Entry 7W8G (electron microscopy, 2.52 A resolution); this record covers chains 4 and 7 of the 12 polymer chains in the assembly.

== Chain 4 ==
Protein: DNA replication licensing factor MCM4
Source organism: Saccharomyces cerevisiae S288C
Notes: EC 3.6.4.12
UniProt: P30665 (MCM4_YEAST); numbering as in UniProt (aligned over 1-933)
Chain sequence (933 residues; each row starts with the number of its first residue):
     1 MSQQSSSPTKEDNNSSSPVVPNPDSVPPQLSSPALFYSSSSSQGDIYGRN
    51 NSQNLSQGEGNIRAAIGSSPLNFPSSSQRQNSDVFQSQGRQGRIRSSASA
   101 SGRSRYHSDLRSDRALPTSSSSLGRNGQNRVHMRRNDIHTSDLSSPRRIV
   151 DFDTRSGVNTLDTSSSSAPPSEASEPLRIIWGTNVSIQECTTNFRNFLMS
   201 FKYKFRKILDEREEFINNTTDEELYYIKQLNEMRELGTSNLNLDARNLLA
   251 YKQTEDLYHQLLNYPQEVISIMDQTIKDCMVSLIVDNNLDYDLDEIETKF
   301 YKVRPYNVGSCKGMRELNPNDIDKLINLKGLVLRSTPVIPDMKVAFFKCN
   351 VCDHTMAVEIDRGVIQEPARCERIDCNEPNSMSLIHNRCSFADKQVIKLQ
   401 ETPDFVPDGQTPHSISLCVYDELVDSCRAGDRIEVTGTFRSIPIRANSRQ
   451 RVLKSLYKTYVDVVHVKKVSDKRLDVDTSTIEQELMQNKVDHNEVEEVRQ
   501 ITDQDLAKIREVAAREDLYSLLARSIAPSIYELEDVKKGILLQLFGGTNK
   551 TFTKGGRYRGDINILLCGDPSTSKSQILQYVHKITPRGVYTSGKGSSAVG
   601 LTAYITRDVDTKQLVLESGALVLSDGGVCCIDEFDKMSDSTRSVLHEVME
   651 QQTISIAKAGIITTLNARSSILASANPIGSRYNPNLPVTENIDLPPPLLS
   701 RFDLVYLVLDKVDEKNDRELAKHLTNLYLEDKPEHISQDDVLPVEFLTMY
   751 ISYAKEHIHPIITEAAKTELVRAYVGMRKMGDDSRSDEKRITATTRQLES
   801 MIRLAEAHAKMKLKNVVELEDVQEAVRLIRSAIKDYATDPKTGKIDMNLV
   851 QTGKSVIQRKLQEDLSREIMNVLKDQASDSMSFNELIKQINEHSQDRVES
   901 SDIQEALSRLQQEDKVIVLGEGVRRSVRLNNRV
Not modelled in the structure: 1-175, 734-738, 785-787, 854-933
Bound ions: Zn2+: Cys349, Cys352, Cys371, Cys376; Mg2+: Ser575 (together with ATP-gamma-S)
Small-molecule neighbours:
  - ATP-gamma-S (AGS; phosphothiophosphoric acid-adenylate ester), molecule 1: Ser529, Ile530, Tyr531, Leu533, Asp569, Pro570, Ser571, Thr572, Ser573, Lys574, Ser575, Gln576, Glu633, Asn676, Leu720, Leu724
  - ATP-gamma-S (AGS), molecule 2: Glu650, Pro697, Arg701, Thr795, Arg796, Glu799
UniProt features mapped onto this chain:
  - motif: Ser700 to Asp703 (Arginine finger)
  - binding site (ATP): Gly568 to Ser575
  - modified residue (Phosphoserine): Ser52, Ser56, Ser69
  - mutagenesis: Lys574 (K574A: Loss of MCM2-7 complex helicase activity)
Reported in the primary citation:
  - post-translational modification sites: Thr140, Ser141 (citing earlier work)

== Chain 7 ==
Protein: DNA replication licensing factor MCM7
Source organism: Saccharomyces cerevisiae S288C
Notes: EC 3.6.4.12
UniProt: P38132 (MCM7_YEAST); residue numbers follow UniProt; this construct covers 1-845
Chain sequence (845 residues; row label = number of the first residue in the row):
     1 MSAALPSIQLPVDYNNLFNEITDFLVTFKQDTLSSDATRNENEDENLDAE
    51 NIEQHLLEKGPKYMAMLQKVANRELNSVIIDLDDILQYQNEKFLQGTQAD
   101 DLVSAIQQNANHFTELFCRAIDNNMPLPTKEIDYKDDVLDVILNQRRLRN
   151 ERMLSDRTNEIRSENLMDTTMDPPSSMNDALREVVEDETELFPPNLTRRY
   201 FLYFKPLSQNCARRYRKKAISSKPLSVRQIKGDFLGQLITVRGIITRVSD
   251 VKPAVEVIAYTCDQCGYEVFQEVNSRTFTPLSECTSEECSQNQTKGQLFM
   301 STRASKFSAFQECKIQELSQQVPVGHIPRSLNIHVNGTLVRSLSPGDIVD
   351 VTGIFLPAPYTGFKALKAGLLTETYLEAQFVRQHKKKFASFSLTSDVEER
   401 VMELITSGDVYNRLAKSIAPEIYGNLDVKKALLLLLVGGVDKRVGDGMKI
   451 RGDINVCLMGDPGVAKSQLLKAICKISPRGVYTTGKGSSGVGLTAAVMKD
   501 PVTDEMILEGGALVLADNGICCIDEFDKMDESDRTAIHEVMEQQTISISK
   551 AGINTTLNARTSILAAANPLYGRYNPRLSPLDNINLPAALLSRFDILFLM
   601 LDIPSRDDDEKLAEHVTYVHMHNKQPDLDFTPVEPSKMREYIAYAKTKRP
   651 VMSEAVNDYVVQAYIRLRQDSKREMDSKFSFGQATPRTLLGIIRLSQALA
   701 KLRLADMVDIDDVEEALRLVRVSKESLYQETNKSKEDESPTTKIFTIIKK
   751 MLQETGKNTLSYENIVKTVRLRGFTMLQLSNCIQEYSYLNVWHLINEGNT
   801 LKFVDDGTMDTDQEDSLVSTPKLAPQTTASANVSAQDSDIDLQDA
Not modelled in the structure: 1, 32-58, 170-172, 731-845
Cystine bridges: Cys474-Cys522
Bound ions: Zn2+: Cys262, Cys265, Cys284, Cys289; Mg2+: Ser467 (together with ATP-gamma-S)
Small-molecule neighbours:
  - ATP-gamma-S (AGS; phosphothiophosphoric acid-adenylate ester), molecule 1: Glu421, Ile422, Tyr423, Asn425, Asp461, Pro462, Gly463, Val464, Ala465, Lys466, Ser467, Gln468, Glu525, Asn568, Leu612, Val616
  - ATP-gamma-S (AGS), molecule 2: Ile450, His538, Glu542, Ala589, Arg593, Pro686, Arg687, Leu690
UniProt features mapped onto this chain:
  - motif: Ser592 to Asp595 (Arginine finger)
  - binding site (ATP): Tyr423, Gly463, Ala465, Lys466, Ser467, Asn568, Arg593, Arg687
  - modified residue: Thr811 (Phosphothreonine), Ser819 (Phosphoserine), Ser838 (Phosphoserine)
  - mutagenesis: Lys466 (K466A: Loss of MCM2-7 complex helicase activity)

== How chain 4 and chain 7 interact ==
Residue-residue contacts (170; chain 4 residue first):
  Ile179(4) - Gln145(7)
  Trp181(4) - Gln145(7)
  Trp181(4) - Phe192(7)  hydrophobic
  Trp181(4) - Glu268(7)  hydrogen bond
  Gly182(4) - Ile142(7)
  Gly182(4) - Gln145(7)  hydrogen bond (backbone-side chain)
  Thr183(4) - Gln145(7)  hydrogen bond (backbone-side chain)
  Asn184(4) - Tyr134(7)
  Asp256(4) - Tyr134(7)
  His259(4) - Tyr134(7)
  His259(4) - Lys135(7)
  Gln260(4) - Tyr134(7)
  Asn263(4) - Asp136(7)
  Asn263(4) - Val138(7)
  Asn263(4) - Arg303(7)  hydrogen bond (backbone-side chain)
  Tyr264(4) - Val138(7)
  Tyr264(4) - Val141(7)
  Tyr264(4) - Arg303(7)
  Arg315(4) - Asp250(7)
  Arg315(4) - Arg341(7)  hydrogen bond (backbone-side chain)
  Glu316(4) - Arg341(7)  salt bridge
  Leu317(4) - Arg341(7)  hydrogen bond (backbone-side chain)
  Asn318(4) - Arg341(7)  hydrogen bond
  Pro319(4) - Pro253(7)  hydrophobic
  Pro319(4) - Phe307(7)  hydrophobic
  Pro319(4) - Ser308(7)
  Pro319(4) - Ala309(7)  hydrophobic
  Asn320(4) - Val138(7)
  Ile322(4) - Thr302(7)
  Ile322(4) - Arg303(7)  hydrogen bond (backbone-side chain)
  Asp323(4) - Arg303(7)  hydrogen bond (backbone-side chain)
  Asp361(4) - Phe299(7)
  Arg362(4) - Thr261(7)
  Arg362(4) - Asp263(7)  salt bridge
  Arg362(4) - Phe299(7)
  Val364(4) - Gln297(7)
  Val364(4) - Phe299(7)  hydrophobic
  Gln366(4) - Gln297(7)  hydrogen bond
  Gln400(4) - Asn554(7)  hydrogen bond (side chain-backbone)
  Gln400(4) - Thr555(7)
  Val406(4) - Asn558(7)
  Val406(4) - Arg560(7)  hydrogen bond (backbone-side chain)
  Pro407(4) - Arg560(7)  hydrogen bond (backbone-side chain)
  Asp408(4) - Arg479(7)
  Asp408(4) - Asp517(7)
  Asp408(4) - Asn518(7)  hydrogen bond
  Gly409(4) - Arg479(7)
  Gly409(4) - Val514(7)
  Gly409(4) - Asp517(7)  hydrogen bond (backbone-side chain)
  Thr411(4) - Leu508(7)  hydrogen bond (side chain-backbone)
  Thr411(4) - Gly510(7)
  Thr411(4) - Val514(7)
  Pro412(4) - Leu508(7)
  Pro412(4) - Thr555(7)
  Pro412(4) - Thr556(7)
  Pro412(4) - Leu557(7)
  Ser441(4) - Thr302(7)
  Arg451(4) - Pro280(7)
  Val452(4) - Thr277(7)
  Val452(4) - Phe278(7)
  Val452(4) - Thr279(7)
  Leu453(4) - Thr277(7)
  Leu453(4) - Phe278(7)  hydrogen bond (backbone-backbone)
  Leu453(4) - Pro280(7)  hydrophobic
  Lys454(4) - Arg276(7)
  Lys454(4) - Phe278(7)
  Lys454(4) - Asp504(7)  salt bridge
  Ser455(4) - Pro253(7)
  Ser455(4) - Ala254(7)
  Ser455(4) - Val255(7)  hydrogen bond (backbone-backbone)
  Ser455(4) - Val273(7)
  Ser455(4) - Ser275(7)  hydrogen bond (side chain-backbone)
  Ser455(4) - Arg276(7)  hydrogen bond (backbone-backbone)
  Ser455(4) - Thr277(7)  hydrogen bond (side chain-backbone)
  Ser455(4) - Phe278(7)
  Leu456(4) - Lys252(7)
  Leu456(4) - Pro253(7)
  Leu456(4) - Ala254(7)  hydrophobic
  Leu456(4) - Phe310(7)  hydrophobic
  Leu456(4) - Val502(7)
  Tyr457(4) - Lys252(7)
  Tyr457(4) - Pro253(7)  hydrogen bond (backbone-backbone)
  Tyr457(4) - Val255(7)  hydrophobic
  Tyr457(4) - Phe307(7)  hydrophobic
  Thr459(4) - Lys252(7)
  Thr459(4) - Pro253(7)
  Pro528(4) - Asp446(7)
  Ser529(4) - Asp446(7)
  Pro570(4) - Ala589(7)  hydrophobic
  Pro570(4) - Arg687(7)
  Ser571(4) - Thr685(7)
  Ser571(4) - Pro686(7)
  Ser571(4) - Arg687(7)  hydrogen bond
  Ser575(4) - Gln543(7)  hydrogen bond
  Gln576(4) - Met448(7)
  Gln576(4) - Lys449(7)
  Tyr580(4) - Met448(7)  hydrophobic
  Tyr590(4) - Ser547(7)
  Thr591(4) - Ser549(7)
  Ser592(4) - Glu539(7)  hydrogen bond
  Ser592(4) - Ser547(7)  hydrogen bond (side chain-backbone)
  Gly593(4) - Thr535(7)
  Lys594(4) - Glu531(7)
  Lys594(4) - Thr535(7)
  Lys594(4) - Lys550(7)
  Gly595(4) - Ser547(7)
  Gly595(4) - Ile548(7)
  Gly595(4) - Ser549(7)  hydrogen bond (backbone-backbone)
  Gly595(4) - Lys550(7)
  Ser596(4) - Ser549(7)
  Ser596(4) - Lys550(7)
  Ser597(4) - Ser549(7)  hydrogen bond (backbone-backbone)
  Ser597(4) - Lys550(7)
  Val599(4) - Ala551(7)  hydrophobic
  Gly600(4) - Ser549(7)  hydrogen bond (backbone-side chain)
  Gly600(4) - Lys550(7)
  Gly600(4) - Ala551(7)
  Gly600(4) - Asn554(7)  hydrogen bond (backbone-side chain)
  Tyr604(4) - Lys550(7)
  Tyr604(4) - Ala551(7)
  Tyr604(4) - Asn554(7)  hydrogen bond
  Arg607(4) - Met506(7)
  Val609(4) - Met506(7)  hydrophobic
  Ser618(4) - Asn554(7)
  Gly619(4) - Asn554(7)
  Ala620(4) - Ser549(7)
  Glu633(4) - His538(7)  salt bridge
  Glu633(4) - Arg593(7)  salt bridge
  Lys636(4) - Thr535(7)
  Lys636(4) - His538(7)  hydrogen bond
  Asn676(4) - Ala589(7)
  Ser680(4) - Ala588(7)  hydrogen bond (side chain-backbone)
  Ser680(4) - Ala589(7)  hydrogen bond (side chain-backbone)
  Arg681(4) - Gln683(7)  hydrogen bond
  Arg681(4) - Thr685(7)
  Asp710(4) - Arg668(7)  salt bridge
  Asp710(4) - Gln683(7)
  Val712(4) - Arg668(7)
  Val712(4) - Lys672(7)
  Val712(4) - Gln683(7)
  Glu714(4) - Ile665(7)
  Glu714(4) - Gln669(7)  hydrogen bond
  Asp717(4) - Tyr664(7)
  Asp717(4) - Arg668(7)  salt bridge
  Arg718(4) - Ile665(7)
  Leu720(4) - Pro686(7)  hydrophobic
  Ala721(4) - Val661(7)  hydrophobic
  Ala721(4) - Tyr664(7)  hydrophobic
  Ala721(4) - Leu689(7)  hydrophobic
  Lys722(4) - Val661(7)
  Leu724(4) - Leu689(7)  hydrophobic
  Leu724(4) - Leu690(7)  hydrophobic
  Thr725(4) - Asn657(7)  hydrogen bond (backbone-side chain)
  Thr725(4) - Val661(7)
  Thr725(4) - Ile693(7)
  Leu727(4) - Lys442(7)  hydrogen bond (backbone-side chain)
  Tyr728(4) - Lys442(7)
  Tyr728(4) - Ile450(7)
  Tyr728(4) - Val651(7)
  Tyr728(4) - Met652(7)  hydrogen bond (backbone-backbone)
  Tyr728(4) - Leu690(7)
  Tyr728(4) - Gln697(7)
  Leu729(4) - Val651(7)
  Leu729(4) - Met652(7)
  Leu729(4) - Glu654(7)
  Leu729(4) - Asn657(7)
  Glu730(4) - Lys442(7)  hydrogen bond (backbone-side chain)
  Asp731(4) - Lys442(7)
  Asp731(4) - Arg649(7)  salt bridge
  Pro733(4) - Arg443(7)
Also at the interface, not in a pair above, chain 4 (94 interface residues in all): Ile180, Lys324, Gln410, Pro443, Ala446, Gln579, Lys583, Leu601, Thr606, Asp632, Lys711, Lys732
Also at the interface, not in a pair above, chain 7 (101 interface residues in all): Asp133, Arg146, Arg149, Met300, Val340, Ser344, Val444, Thr503, Glu509, Ser532, Ile553, Pro587, Ser592, Ser653, Val660, Ala684

== Overview ==
94 residues of chain 4 and 101 residues of chain 7 are in contact; the contacts include 40 hydrogen bonds and
8 salt bridges. Polar pairs include Glu316(4)-Arg341(7), Arg362(4)-Asp263(7) and Lys454(4)-Asp504(7). One
ATP-gamma-S molecule is bound between chain 4 and chain 7. Ligands of chain 4: ATP-gamma-S. The paper reports
modification sites Thr140(4) and Ser141(4).
Here chain 4 is DNA replication licensing factor MCM4 and chain 7 is DNA replication licensing factor MCM7,
both from Saccharomyces cerevisiae S288C. Entry 7W8G (Cryo-EM structure of MCM double hexamer) was determined
by electron microscopy, deposited together with 7V3U and 7V3V.
